Entry 4GKV (X-ray diffraction, 2.01 A resolution); this record covers chains C and P of the 5 polymer chains in the assembly.

# Chain C
Molecule: Alcohol dehydrogenase, propanol-preferring
Source organism: Escherichia coli
Notes: EC 1.1.1.1
Reference sequence: P39451 (ADHP_ECOLI); residue numbers follow UniProt; this construct covers 1-336
Sequence (336 residues; each row starts with the number of its first residue):
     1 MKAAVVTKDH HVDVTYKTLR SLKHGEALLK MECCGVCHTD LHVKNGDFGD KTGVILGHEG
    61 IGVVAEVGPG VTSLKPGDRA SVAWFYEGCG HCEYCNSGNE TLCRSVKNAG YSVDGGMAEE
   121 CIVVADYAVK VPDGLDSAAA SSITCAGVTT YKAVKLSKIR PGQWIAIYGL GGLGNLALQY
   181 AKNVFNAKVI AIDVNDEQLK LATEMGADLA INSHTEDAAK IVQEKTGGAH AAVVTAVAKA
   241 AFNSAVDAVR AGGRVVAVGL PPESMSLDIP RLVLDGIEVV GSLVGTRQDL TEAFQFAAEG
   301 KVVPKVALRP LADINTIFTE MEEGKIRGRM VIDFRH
Metal / ion sites: Zn2+ site 1: Cys37, His58, Cys145; Zn2+ site 2: Cys89, Cys92, Cys95, Cys103
Ligand contacts: NAD (nicotinamide-adenine-dinucleotide): Cys37, His38, Thr39, His42, Cys145, Thr149, Gly169, Leu170, Gly171, Gly172, Leu173, Gly174, Ile192, Asp193, Val194, Asn195, Gln198, Ser213, Thr235, Ala236, Val237, Ala238, Ala240, Ala241, Val258, Gly259, Leu260, Pro261, Ser282, Leu283, Val284, Met321, Gly328, Arg329
Swiss-Prot annotation at these positions:
  - binding site (Zn(2+)): Cys37, His58, Cys89, Cys92, Cys95, Cys103, Cys145
What the authors report for this chain:
  - catalytic residues: Thr39, His42, Asp47 (proposed by the authors, not directly observed)

# Chain P
Molecule: cleaved peptide fragment corresponding to the C-terminal His tag
Source organism: Escherichia coli
Sequence (10 residues; each row starts with the number of its first residue):
   334 AIPNPLLGLA

# How chain C and chain P interact
Pairs across the interface (12; chain C residue first):
  Phe48(C) - Leu339(P)  hydrophobic
  Phe48(C) - Leu340(P)
  Gly49(C) - Leu340(P)
  Trp84(C) - Leu339(P)  hydrophobic
  Cys103(C) - Leu342(P)
  Arg104(C) - Leu342(P)
  Arg104(C) - Ala343(P)  hydrogen bond (backbone-backbone)
  Ser105(C) - Ala343(P)
  Val106(C) - Leu342(P)  hydrophobic
  Asn108(C) - Leu339(P)
  Tyr111(C) - Leu339(P)  hydrophobic
  Tyr111(C) - Leu340(P)
Also at the interface, not in a pair above, chain C (10 interface residues in all): Lys51

# In short
The interface between chain C and chain P involves 10 residues on one side and 4 on the other, with 1 hydrogen
bond. Its one hydrogen bond, Arg104(C)-Ala343(P), is backbone to backbone. Chain C binds NAD. From UniProt: 7
Zn2+-binding residues on chain C. From the paper: catalytic residues Thr39(C), His42(C) and Asp47(C).
Chain C is Alcohol dehydrogenase, propanol-preferring and chain P is cleaved peptide fragment corresponding to
the C-terminal His tag, both from Escherichia coli; the structure, Structure of Escherichia coli AdhP
(ethanol-inducible dehydrogenase) with bound NAD, was determined by X-ray diffraction.
